Entry 5OMX (X-ray diffraction, 2.32 A resolution); this record covers chains I and H of the 10 polymer chains in the assembly.

== Chain I ==
Molecule: 147-nt DNA strand
Organism: Homo sapiens
Sequence (147 nucleotides; each row starts with the number of its first residue; numbers below 1 keep their minus sign (DA-73 is residue -73)):
   -73 ATCAATATCC ACCTGCAGAT ACTACCAAAA GTGTATTTGG AAACTGCTCC ATCAAAAGGC
   -13 ATGTTCAGCT GGAATCCAGC TGAACATGCC TTTTGATGGA GCAGTTTCCA AATACACTTT
    47 TGGTAGTATC TGCAGGTGGA TATTGAT
Metal / ion sites: Mn2+ site 1: DG-35, DG-34; Mn2+ site 2 near DG5 (its only coordinating residue here); Mn2+ site 3 near DG27 (its only coordinating residue here); Mn2+ site 4 near DG48 (its only coordinating residue here); Mn2+ site 5 near DG61 (its only coordinating residue here); Mn2+ site 6 near DG65 (its only coordinating residue here)

== Chain H ==
Molecule: Histone H2B 1.1
Organism: Xenopus laevis
UniProt: P02281 (H2B11_XENLA); residues 4-125 here correspond to UniProt positions 5-126 (UniProt number = residue number + 1)
Sequence (122 residues; numbered 4 to 125; the number before each row is that of its first residue):
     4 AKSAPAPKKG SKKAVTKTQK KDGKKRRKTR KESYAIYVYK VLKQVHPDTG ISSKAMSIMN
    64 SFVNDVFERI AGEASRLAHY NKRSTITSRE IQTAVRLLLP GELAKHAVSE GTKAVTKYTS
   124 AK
Unresolved in the structure: 4-29, 125
Sequence notes: conflict Thr32 (Ser33 in P02281)
Swiss-Prot annotation at these positions:
  - modified residue: Lys5 (N6-acetyllysine), Lys12 (N6-acetyllysine), Ser14 (Phosphoserine), Lys15 (N6-acetyllysine), Lys20 (N6-acetyllysine)
  - glycosylation: Ser112 (O-linked (GlcNAc) serine)
  - cross-link: Lys120 (Glycyl lysine isopeptide (Lys-Gly) (interchain with G-Cter in ubiquitin))

== Interface between chain I and chain H ==
Residue-residue contacts (14):
  DG-28(I) with Arg30(H), sugar contact
  DG48(I) with Arg33(H), sugar contact; Ile39(H), phosphate contact; Tyr40(H), sugar contact
  DG49(I) with Arg33(H), sugar contact; Lys34(H), phosphate contact; Glu35(H), phosphate contact; Ser36(H), hydrogen bond to the phosphate; Ile39(H), phosphate contact
  DT50(I) with Lys31(H), salt bridge to the phosphate; Thr32(H), phosphate contact; Arg33(H), phosphate contact; Lys34(H), hydrogen bond to the phosphate
  DA51(I) with Lys31(H), phosphate contact

== In short ==
5 residues of chain I face 9 of chain H across their interface; the contacts include 2 hydrogen bonds and 1
salt bridge. Polar contacts include DG49(I)-Ser36(H), DT50(I)-Lys34(H) and DT50(I)-Lys31(H). DG-35(I) and
DG-34(I) coordinate Mn2+ site 1.
Here chain I is a 147-nt DNA strand (Homo sapiens) and chain H is Histone H2B 1.1 (Xenopus laevis). Entry 5OMX
(X-ray Structure of the H2A-N38C Nucleosome Core Particle) was determined by X-ray diffraction (same
publication as 5ONG and 5ONW).
